Entry 8U16 (X-ray diffraction, 2.90 A resolution); this record covers chains A and C of the 3 polymer chains in the assembly.

Chain A:
Protein: Protein cereblon
Source organism: Homo sapiens
UniProtKB: Q96SW2 (CRBN_HUMAN); residues 70-442 here = UniProt positions 70-442
Chain sequence (373 residues; each row starts with the number of its first residue):
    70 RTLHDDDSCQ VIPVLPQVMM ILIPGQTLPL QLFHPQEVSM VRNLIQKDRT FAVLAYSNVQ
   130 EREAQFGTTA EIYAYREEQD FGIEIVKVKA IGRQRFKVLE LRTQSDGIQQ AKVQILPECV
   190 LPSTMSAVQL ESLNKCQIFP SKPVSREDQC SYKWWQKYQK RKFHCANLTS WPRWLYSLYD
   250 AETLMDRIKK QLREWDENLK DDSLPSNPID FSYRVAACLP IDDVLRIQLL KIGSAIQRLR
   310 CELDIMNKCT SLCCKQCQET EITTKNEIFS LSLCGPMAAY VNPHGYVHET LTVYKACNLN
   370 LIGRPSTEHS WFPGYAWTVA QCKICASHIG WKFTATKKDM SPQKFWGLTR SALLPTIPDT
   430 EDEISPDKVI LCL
Unresolved in the structure: 70-71, 127-128, 212-219, 428-442
Curated features (UniProtKB/Swiss-Prot):
  - binding site (Zn(2+)): Cys-323, Cys-326, Cys-391, Cys-394
  - binding site ((S)-thalidomide): His-378, Trp-380, Trp-386
  - natural variant: Cys-391 (C391R: In MRT2)
  - mutagenesis: Tyr-384 (Y384A: Abolishes thalidomide-binding without affecting DCX protein ligase complex activity; when associated with A-386), Trp-386 (W386A: Abolishes thalidomide-binding without affecting DCX protein ligase complex activity; when associated with A-384 ...), Arg-419 to Leu-442 (Fails to rescue increased BK channel activity and decreased probability of neurotransmission in a mouse hippocampal neuron model)
Metal / ion sites: Zn2+: Cys-323, Cys-326, Cys-391, Cys-394
Small-molecule neighbours: S-Pomalidomide (Y70): Val-350, Asn-351, Pro-352, His-353, Glu-377, His-378, Ser-379, Trp-380, Trp-386, Trp-400, Phe-402
From the paper describing this entry:
  - binding site for S-Pomalidomide: Glu-377, Trp-380

Chain C:
Protein: Sal-like protein 4
Source organism: Homo sapiens
UniProtKB: Q9UJQ4 (SALL4_HUMAN); numbering as in UniProt (aligned over 379-432)
Chain sequence (55 residues; row label = number of the first residue in the row):
   378 SLYKHKCKYC SKVFGTDSSL QIHLRSHTGE RPFVCSVCGH RFTTKGNLKV HFHRH
Unresolved in the structure: 378-379
Differences from the reference sequence: expression tag (378)
Curated features (UniProtKB/Swiss-Prot):
  - zinc finger: His-382 to His-404 (C2H2-type 2), Phe-410 to His-432 (C2H2-type 3)
Metal / ion sites: Zn2+ site 1: Cys-384, Cys-387, His-400, His-404; Zn2+ site 2: Cys-412, His-428, His-432
Small-molecule neighbours: S-Pomalidomide (Y70): Val-411, Cys-412, Ser-413, Val-414, Cys-415, Gly-416
From the paper describing this entry:
  - contacts within the chain: Lys-385/Phe-410, Tyr-386/Pro-409, Tyr-386/Phe-410, Tyr-386/Val-411
  - conformationally variable residues (order/disorder transition): Lys-389
  - mutagenesis - K389A: unchanged binding to CRBN:POM complex

Chain A / chain C interface:
Pairs across the interface (22; chain A residue first):
  His-103(A) with Tyr-380(C)
  Phe-150(A) with Phe-391(C), hydrophobic; Gly-392(C)
  Asn-351(A) with Ser-413(C), hydrogen bond (side chain-backbone); Val-414(C), hydrogen bond (side chain-backbone)
  His-353(A) with Cys-387(C), hydrogen bond (side chain-backbone); Ser-388(C); Ser-413(C)
  Tyr-355(A) with Ser-413(C); Val-414(C), hydrophobic; Phe-429(C)
  His-357(A) with Val-414(C), hydrogen bond (side chain-backbone)
  Ile-371(A) with His-417(C)
  Trp-386(A) with Cys-415(C); Gly-416(C)
  Val-388(A) with Cys-415(C); Gly-416(C); His-417(C)
  Gln-390(A) with His-417(C); His-428(C)
  His-397(A) with His-432(C)
  Trp-400(A) with Cys-415(C), hydrogen bond (side chain-backbone)
Also at the interface, not in a pair above, chain A (13 interface residues in all): Gly-151
Also at the interface, not in a pair above, chain C (14 interface residues in all): Lys-389
The authors on this interface:
  - interface residues, chain A: Phe-150(A), Gly-151(A), Asn-351(A), His-353(A), Tyr-355(A), His-357(A), Trp-386(A), Trp-400(A)
  - interface residues, chain C: Tyr-380(C), Cys-387(C), Lys-389(C), Phe-391(C), Gly-392(C), Val-411(C), His-428(C), Phe-429(C), His-432(C)

Summary:
13 residues of chain A and 14 residues of chain C are in contact; the contacts include 5 hydrogen bonds. Among
the polar pairs are Asn-351(A)/Ser-413(C), Asn-351(A)/Val-414(C) and His-353(A)/Cys-387(C). The paper reports
a binding site for S-Pomalidomide at Glu-377(A) and Trp-380(A); K389A of chain C leaves binding to CRBN:POM
complex unchanged.
Here chain A is Protein cereblon and chain C is Sal-like protein 4, both from Homo sapiens. Entry 8U16 (The
ternary complex structure of DDB1-CRBN-SALL4(ZF1,2)-short bound to Pomalidomide) was determined by X-ray
diffraction, deposited together with 8U15 and 8U17.
